Entry 8QBY (electron microscopy, 2.30 A resolution); this record covers chains D and C of the 18 polymer chains in the assembly.

# Chain D
Molecule: NADH-quinone oxidoreductase subunit D
Source organism: Paracoccus denitrificans PD1222
Reference sequence: A1B495 (NUOD_PARDP); residues 1-412 here = UniProt positions 1-412
Chain sequence (412 residues; numbered 1 to 412; the number before each row is that of its first residue):
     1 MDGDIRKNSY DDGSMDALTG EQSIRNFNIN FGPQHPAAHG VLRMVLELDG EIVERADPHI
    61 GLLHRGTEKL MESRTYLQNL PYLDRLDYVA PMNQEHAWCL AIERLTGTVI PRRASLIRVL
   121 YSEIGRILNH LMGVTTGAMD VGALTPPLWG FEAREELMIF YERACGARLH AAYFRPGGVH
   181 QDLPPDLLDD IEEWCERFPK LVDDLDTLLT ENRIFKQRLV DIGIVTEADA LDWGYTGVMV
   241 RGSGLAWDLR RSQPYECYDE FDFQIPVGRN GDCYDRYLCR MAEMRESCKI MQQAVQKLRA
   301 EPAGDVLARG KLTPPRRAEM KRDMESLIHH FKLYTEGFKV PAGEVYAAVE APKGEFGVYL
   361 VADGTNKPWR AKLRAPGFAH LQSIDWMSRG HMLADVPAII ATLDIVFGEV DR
Not modelled in the structure: 1-2
Modified / non-standard residues: R65 (N3, N4-dimethylarginine; 2MR)
Metal / ion sites: Ca2+: R6, N8, D49, E54
Ligand contacts: 4Fe-4S cluster (SF4): R65, R85, H170
From the paper describing this entry:
  - Ca2+ coordination: R6, N8, D49, E54

# Chain C
Molecule: NADH-quinone oxidoreductase subunit C
Source organism: Paracoccus denitrificans PD1222
Reference sequence: A1B496 (A1B496_PARDP); numbering as in UniProt (aligned over 1-208)
Chain sequence (208 residues; row label = number of the first residue in the row):
     1 MSEALSDEAL LELAEHIALR RENDVISTQV AFGELTVNAT LSGVIGLIEF LRNDPNCRFS
    61 TLIDITAVDN PARPARFDVV YHLLSMYQNQ RIRVKVQVRE DELVPSLIGV FPGANWYERE
   121 VFDLFGILFS GHSDLRRILT DYGFRGHPLR KDFPTTGYVE VRWSDIEKRV VYEPVNLVQE
   181 YRQFDFLSPW EGAKYVLPGD EKAPEAKK
Not modelled in the structure: 1-5, 197-208

# How chain D and chain C interact
Contacting residue pairs (89; chain D residue first):
  R43(D) - Y142(C)  hydrogen bond
  D57(D) - R136(C)  salt bridge
  P58(D) - W116(C)  hydrophobic
  H59(D) - R136(C)
  H59(D) - Y142(C)  hydrogen bond
  I60(D) - W116(C)  hydrophobic
  I60(D) - I138(C)
  I60(D) - L139(C)  hydrophobic
  G61(D) - L139(C)
  H64(D) - L139(C)
  E68(D) - L149(C)
  K69(D) - P148(C)  hydrogen bond (side chain-backbone)
  K69(D) - L149(C)
  K69(D) - R150(C)  hydrogen bond (side chain-backbone)
  K69(D) - F153(C)  hydrogen bond (side chain-backbone)
  K69(D) - P154(C)
  K69(D) - T155(C)
  L70(D) - T155(C)
  E72(D) - K151(C)  salt bridge
  S73(D) - Y181(C)  hydrogen bond
  R74(D) - Y181(C)  hydrogen bond
  R104(D) - F32(C)  hydrogen bond (side chain-backbone)
  R104(D) - E34(C)  salt bridge
  L105(D) - F32(C)  hydrophobic
  E227(D) - Y87(C)  hydrogen bond
  L231(D) - S60(C)
  L231(D) - T61(C)
  L231(D) - M86(C)  hydrophobic
  L231(D) - Y87(C)
  D232(D) - P112(C)
  D232(D) - G113(C)  hydrogen bond (backbone-backbone)
  W233(D) - P112(C)
  W233(D) - G113(C)
  W247(D) - M86(C)
  W247(D) - N89(C)
  L249(D) - R91(C)
  S252(D) - N89(C)  hydrogen bond (backbone-side chain)
  Q253(D) - L84(C)
  Q253(D) - N89(C)  hydrogen bond
  Q253(D) - R91(C)  hydrogen bond
  T335(D) - F186(C)
  E336(D) - F186(C)
  E336(D) - L187(C)
  E336(D) - S188(C)  hydrogen bond (side chain-backbone)
  K339(D) - L187(C)
  E344(D) - T36(C)
  E344(D) - R93(C)  salt bridge
  E344(D) - K95(C)  salt bridge
  V345(D) - F32(C)  hydrophobic
  V345(D) - E34(C)
  Y346(D) - E34(C)  hydrogen bond (backbone-side chain)
  Y346(D) - I63(C)
  Y346(D) - H82(C)
  Y346(D) - R91(C)
  Y346(D) - R93(C)
  E355(D) - I63(C)
  E355(D) - L84(C)
  E355(D) - R91(C)  salt bridge
  Y359(D) - T66(C)
  Y359(D) - V80(C)
  Y359(D) - H82(C)
  Y359(D) - R93(C)
  N366(D) - F186(C)
  N366(D) - L187(C)
  W369(D) - V68(C)
  W369(D) - D69(C)  hydrogen bond (side chain-backbone)
  W369(D) - N70(C)
  W369(D) - K151(C)  hydrogen bond (backbone-side chain)
  R370(D) - T66(C)  hydrogen bond
  R370(D) - A67(C)  hydrogen bond (side chain-backbone)
  R370(D) - F125(C)
  R370(D) - L149(C)
  K372(D) - D64(C)
  K372(D) - T66(C)
  K372(D) - E120(C)  salt bridge
  R374(D) - I63(C)  hydrogen bond (side chain-backbone)
  R374(D) - D64(C)
  R374(D) - Y117(C)
  F378(D) - W116(C)  hydrophobic
  F378(D) - Y117(C)  hydrophobic
  F378(D) - E120(C)
  A379(D) - Y117(C)
  L381(D) - W116(C)  hydrophobic
  Q382(D) - P112(C)
  Q382(D) - G113(C)  hydrogen bond (side chain-backbone)
  Q382(D) - N115(C)  hydrogen bond (side chain-backbone)
  Q382(D) - W116(C)  hydrogen bond (side chain-backbone)
  D411(D) - L139(C)
  R412(D) - E120(C)  salt bridge
Interface residues without a listed pair, chain D (52 interface residues in all): T75, G234, L245, A342, G343, A348, V361, T365, K367, V410
Interface residues without a listed pair, chain C (53 interface residues in all): L62, I65, P71, S85, Q90, F111, A114, L124, Q183, F184

# Summary
52 residues of chain D face 53 of chain C across their interface, with 23 hydrogen bonds and 8 salt bridges.
Among the polar pairs are D57(D)-R136(C), E72(D)-K151(C) and R104(D)-E34(C). Bound to chain D: 4Fe-4S cluster.
The paper reports Ca2+ coordination by R6(D), N8(D) and D49(D) among others.
Chain D is NADH-quinone oxidoreductase subunit D and chain C is NADH-quinone oxidoreductase subunit C, both
from Paracoccus denitrificans PD1222; the structure, Respiratory complex I from Paracoccus denitrificans in
MSP2N2 nanodiscs, was determined by electron microscopy (same publication as 8QC1).
